Entry 8Q3M (X-ray diffraction, 2.50 A resolution); this record covers chains GGG and III of the 11 polymer chains in the assembly.

[Chain GGG]
Name: Histone H2A type 1-B/E
Source organism: Homo sapiens
UniProtKB: P04908 (H2A1B_HUMAN); residues 13-119 here correspond to UniProt positions 14-120 (UniProt number = residue number + 1)
Amino-acid sequence (107 residues; each row starts with the number of its first residue):
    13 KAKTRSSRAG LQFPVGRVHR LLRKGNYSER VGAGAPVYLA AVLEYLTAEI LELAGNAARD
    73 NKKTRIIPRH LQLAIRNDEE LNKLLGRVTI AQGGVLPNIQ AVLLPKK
UniProt features mapped onto this chain:
  - modified residue: Lys13 (N6-(beta-hydroxybutyryl)lysine), Lys36 (N6-(2-hydroxyisobutyryl)lysine), Lys74 (N6-(2-hydroxyisobutyryl)lysine), Lys75 (N6-(2-hydroxyisobutyryl)lysine), Lys95 (N6-(2-hydroxyisobutyryl)lysine), Gln104 (N5-methylglutamine), Lys118 (N6-(2-hydroxyisobutyryl)lysine), Lys119 (N6-crotonyllysine)
  - cross-link (Glycyl lysine isopeptide (Lys-Gly)): Lys13 (interchain with G-Cter in ubiquitin), Lys15 (interchain with G-Cter in ubiquitin), Lys119 (interchain with G-Cter in ubiquitin)

[Chain III]
Molecule: 145-nt DNA strand
Source organism: Homo sapiens
Sequence (145 nucleotides; row label = number of the first residue in the row; numbers below 1 keep their minus sign (DA-72 is residue -72)):
   -72 ATCAATATCC ACCTGCAGAT ACTACCAAAA GTGTATTTGG AAACTGCTCC ATCAAAAGGC
   -12 ATGTTCAGCT GAATCAGCTG AACATGCCTT TTGATGGAGC AGTTTCCAAA TACACTTTTG
    48 GTAGTATCTG CAGGTGGATA TTGAT

[Chain GGG / chain III interface]
Residue-residue contacts - 16 pairs, chain GGG then chain III:
  Thr16(GGG) - DG47(III)  sugar contact
  Arg29(GGG) - DG48(III)  hydrogen bond to the phosphate
  Arg29(GGG) - DT49(III)  salt bridge to the phosphate
  Arg35(GGG) - DA39(III)  salt bridge to the phosphate
  Arg42(GGG) - DT38(III)  hydrogen bond to the sugar
  Arg42(GGG) - DA39(III)  phosphate contact
  Val43(GGG) - DT38(III)  sugar contact
  Val43(GGG) - DA39(III)  hydrogen bond to the phosphate
  Gly44(GGG) - DT38(III)  phosphate contact
  Ala45(GGG) - DT38(III)  hydrogen bond to the phosphate
  Lys75(GGG) - DC58(III)  phosphate contact
  Lys75(GGG) - DA59(III)  salt bridge to the phosphate
  Thr76(GGG) - DG57(III)  sugar contact
  Thr76(GGG) - DC58(III)  hydrogen bond to the phosphate
  Arg77(GGG) - DG57(III)  hydrogen bond to the sugar
  Arg77(GGG) - DC58(III)  hydrogen bond to the phosphate
Interface residues without a listed pair, chain GGG (15 interface residues in all): Lys13, Ala14, Pro26, His31, Glu41
Interface residues without a listed pair, chain III (11 interface residues in all): DA37, DT45, DT46

[Summary]
15 residues of chain GGG face 11 of chain III across their interface, with 7 hydrogen bonds and 3 salt
bridges. Among the polar pairs are Arg42(GGG)-DT38(III), Arg77(GGG)-DG57(III) and Arg29(GGG)-DG48(III).
Here chain GGG is Histone H2A type 1-B/E and chain III is a 145-nt DNA strand, both from Homo sapiens. Entry
8Q3M (Structure of Nucleosome Core with a Bound Kaposi Sarcoma Associated Herpesvirus LANA Peptide Having a
Methionine ...) was determined by X-ray diffraction, deposited together with 8Q36, 8Q3E and 8Q3X.
